Entry 8IZM (electron microscopy, 3.01 A resolution); this record covers chains B and A of the 5 polymer chains in the assembly.

== Chain B ==
Name: Phosphoprotein
Organism: Mumps virus strain Jeryl Lynn
UniProtKB: Q9J4L6 (Q9J4L6_MUMPJ); numbering as in UniProt (aligned over 1-391)
Sequence (391 residues; row label = number of the first residue in the row):
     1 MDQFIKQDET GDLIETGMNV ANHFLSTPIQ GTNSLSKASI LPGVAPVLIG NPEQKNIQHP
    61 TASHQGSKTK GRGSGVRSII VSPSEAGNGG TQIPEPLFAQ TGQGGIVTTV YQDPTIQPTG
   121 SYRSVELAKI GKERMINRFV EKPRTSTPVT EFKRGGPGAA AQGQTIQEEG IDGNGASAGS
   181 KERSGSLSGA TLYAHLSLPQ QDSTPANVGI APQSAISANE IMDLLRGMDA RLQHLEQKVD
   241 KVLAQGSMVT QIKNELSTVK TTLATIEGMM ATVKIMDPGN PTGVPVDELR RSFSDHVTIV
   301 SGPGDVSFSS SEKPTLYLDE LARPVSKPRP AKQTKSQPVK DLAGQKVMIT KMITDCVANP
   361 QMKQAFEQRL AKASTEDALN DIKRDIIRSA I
Unresolved in the structure: 1-217, 287-391

== Chain A ==
Name: RNA-directed RNA polymerase L
Organism: Mumps virus strain Jeryl Lynn
Notes: EC 2.7.7.48, 3.6.1.-, 2.7.7.88, 2.1.1.-
UniProtKB: Q9J4L0 (Q9J4L0_MUMPJ); residue numbers follow UniProt; this construct covers 1-2261
Sequence (2261 residues; numbered 1 to 2261; the number before each row is that of its first residue):
     1 MAGLNEILLP EVHLNSPIVR YKLFYYILHG QLPNDLEPDD LGPLANQNWK AIRAEESQVH
    61 ARLKQIRVEL IARIPSLRWT RSQREIAILI WPRILPILQA YDLRQSMQLP TVWEKLTQST
   121 VNLISDGLER VVLHISNQLT GKPNLFTRSR AGQDTKDYSI PSTRELSQIW FNNEWSGSVK
   181 TWLMIKYRMR QLITNQKTGE LTDLVTIVDT RSTLCIITPE LVALYSSEHK ALTYLTFEMV
   241 LMVTDMLEGR LNVSSLCTAS HYLSPLKKRI EVLLTLVDDL ALLMGDKVYG IVSSLESFVY
   301 AQLQYGDPVI DIKGTFYGFI CNEILDLLTE DNIFTEEEAN KVLLDLTSQF DNLSPDLTAE
   361 LLCIMRLWGH PTLTASQAAS KVRESMCAPK VLDFQTIMKT LAFFHAILIN GYRRSHNGIW
   421 PPTTLHGNAP KSLIEMRHDN SELKYEYVLK NWKSISMLRI HKCFDASPDE DLSIFMKDKA
   481 ISCPRQDWMG VFRRSLIKQR YRDANRPLPQ PFNRRLLLNF LEDDRFDPIK ELEYVTSGEY
   541 LRDPEFCASY SLKEKEIKAT GRIFAKMTKR MRSCQVIAES LLANHAGKLM RENGVVLDQL
   601 KLTKSLLTMN QIGIISEHSR RSTADNMTLA HSGSNKHRIN NSQFKKNKDN KHEMPDDGFE
   661 IAACFLTTDL TKYCLNWRYQ VIIPFARTLN SMYGIPHLFE WIHLRLMRST LYVGDPFNPP
   721 SDPTQLDLDT ALNDDIFIVS PRGGIEGLCQ KLWTMISIST IILSATEANT RVMSMVQGDN
   781 QAIAITTRVV RSLSHSEKKE QAYKASKLFF ERLRANNHGI GHHLKEQETI LSSDFFIYSK
   841 RVFYKGRILT QALKNVSKMC LTADILGDCS QASCSNLATT VMRLTENGVE KDLCYFLNAF
   901 MTIRQLCYDL VFPQTKSLSQ DITNAYLNHP ILISRLCLLP SQLGGLNFLS CSRLFNRNIG
   961 DPLVSAIADV KRLIKAGCLD IWVLYNILGR RPGKGKWSTL AADPYTLNID YLVPSTTFLK
  1021 KHAQYTLMER SVNPMLRGVF SENAAEEEEE LAQYLLDREV VMPRVAHVIL AQSSCGRRKQ
  1081 IQGYLDSTRT IIRYSLEVRP LSAKKLNTVI EYNLLYLSYN LEIIEKPNIV QPFLNAINVD
  1141 TCSIDIARSL RKLSWATLLN GRPIEGLETP DPIELVHGCL IIGSDECEHC SSGDDKFTWF
  1201 FLPKGIRLDD DPASNPPIRV PYIGSKTDER RVASMAYIKG ASVSLKSALR LAGVYIWAFG
  1261 DTEESWQDAY ELASTRVNLT LEQLQSLTPL PTSANLVHRL DDGTTQLKFT PASSYAFSSF
  1321 VHISNDCQIL EIDDQVTDSN LIYQQVMITG LALIETWNNP PINFSVYETT LHLHTGSSCC
  1381 IRPVESCVVN PPLLPVPLIN VPQMNKFVYD PEPLSLLEME KIEDIAYQTR IGGLDQIPLL
  1441 EKIPLLAHLT AKQMVNSITG LDEATSIMND AVVQADYTSN WISECCYTYI DSVFVYSGWA
  1501 LLLELSYQMY YLRIQGIQGI LDYVYMTLRR IPGMAITGIS STISHPRILR RCINLDVIAP
  1561 INSPHIASLD YTKLSIDAVM WGTKQVLTNI SQGIDYEIVV PSESQLTLSD RVLNLVARKL
  1621 SLLAIIWANY NYPPKVKGMS PEDKCQALTT HLLQTVEYVE YIQIEKTNIR RMIIEPKLTA
  1681 YPSNLFYLSR KLLNAIRDSE EGQFLIASYY NSFGYLEPIL MESKIFNLSS SESASLTEFD
  1741 FILNLELSDA SLEKYSLPSL LMTAENMDNP FPQPPLHHVL RPLGLSSTSW YKTISVLNYI
  1801 SHMKISDGAH LYLAEGSGAS MSLIETFLPG ETIWYNSLFN SGENPPQRNF APLPTQFIES
  1861 VPYRLIQAGI AAGNGIVQSF YPLWNGNSDI TDLSTKTSVE YIIHKVGADT CALVHVDLEG
  1921 VPGSMNSMLE RAQVHALLIT VTVLKPGGLL ILKASWEPFN RFSFLLTVLW QFFSTIRILR
  1981 SSYSDPNNHE VYIIATLAVD PTTSSFTTAL NRARTLNEQG FSLIPPELVS EYWRKRVEQG
  2041 QIIQDCIDKV ISECVRDQYL ADNNIILQAG GTPSTRKWLD LPDYSSFNEL QSEMARLITI
  2101 HLKEVIEILK GQASDHDTLL FTSYNVGPLG KINTILRLIV ERILMYTVRN WCILPTQTRL
  2161 TLRQSIELGE FRLRDVITPM EILKLSPNRK YLKSALNQST FNHLMGETSD ILLNRAYQKR
  2221 IWKAIGCVIY CFGLLTPDVE GSERIDVDND IPDYDIHGDI I
Unresolved in the structure: 1-3, 152-157, 619-657, 1229-1231, 1300-1307, 1331-1336, 1416-2261
Ion coordination: Zn2+ site 1: Cys1142, Cys1379, Cys1380; Zn2+ site 2: Cys1187, Cys1190, His1372, His1374

== Interface between chain B and chain A ==
Contacting residue pairs (10; chain B residue first):
  Thr265(B) - Asn428(A)  hydrogen bond
  Thr265(B) - Lys453(A)
  Met269(B) - Phe394(A)  hydrophobic
  Thr272(B) - Phe394(A)
  Met276(B) - Phe394(A)  hydrophobic
  Pro278(B) - Gln680(A)
  Thr282(B) - Arg687(A)  hydrogen bond
  Val284(B) - Arg459(A)
  Val284(B) - Arg687(A)
  Pro285(B) - Arg459(A)
Interface residues without a listed pair, chain B (12 interface residues in all): Thr261, Ile275, Gly279, Gly283
Interface residues without a listed pair, chain A (17 interface residues in all): Met398, Trp452, Met457, Tyr679, Ile683, Pro696, His697, Glu700, Leu704, Met707, Arg708

== Summary ==
12 residues of chain B face 17 of chain A across their interface, with 2 hydrogen bonds. Polar pairs include
Thr265(B)-Asn428(A) and Thr282(B)-Arg687(A). Cys1142(A), Cys1379(A) and Cys1380(A) form the Zn2+ site 1.
Cys1187(A), Cys1190(A), His1372(A) and His1374(A) form the Zn2+ site 2.
Chain B is Phosphoprotein and chain A is RNA-directed RNA polymerase L, both from Mumps virus strain Jeryl
Lynn; the structure, Structure of the Mumps Virus L Protein (state2) Bound by Phosphoprotein Tetramer, was
determined by electron microscopy.
